Entry 8K9R (electron microscopy, 2.68 A resolution); this record covers chains A and B.

# Chain A
Molecule: GPI inositol-deacylase, MCherry protein
Source organism: Chaetomium thermophilum (strain DSM 1495 / CBS 144.50 / IMI 039719)
Notes: EC 3.1.-.-
Reference sequence: chimeric construct of G0S652, A0A366VY15: residues 2-1184 from G0S652 (G0S652_CHATD) positions 2-1184 (same numbers); residues 1199-1433 from A0A366VY15 positions 2-236 (UniProt number = residue number - 1197)
Sequence (1447 residues; numbered -1 to 1445; the number before each row is that of its first residue; numbers below 1 keep their minus sign (Met-1 is residue -1)):
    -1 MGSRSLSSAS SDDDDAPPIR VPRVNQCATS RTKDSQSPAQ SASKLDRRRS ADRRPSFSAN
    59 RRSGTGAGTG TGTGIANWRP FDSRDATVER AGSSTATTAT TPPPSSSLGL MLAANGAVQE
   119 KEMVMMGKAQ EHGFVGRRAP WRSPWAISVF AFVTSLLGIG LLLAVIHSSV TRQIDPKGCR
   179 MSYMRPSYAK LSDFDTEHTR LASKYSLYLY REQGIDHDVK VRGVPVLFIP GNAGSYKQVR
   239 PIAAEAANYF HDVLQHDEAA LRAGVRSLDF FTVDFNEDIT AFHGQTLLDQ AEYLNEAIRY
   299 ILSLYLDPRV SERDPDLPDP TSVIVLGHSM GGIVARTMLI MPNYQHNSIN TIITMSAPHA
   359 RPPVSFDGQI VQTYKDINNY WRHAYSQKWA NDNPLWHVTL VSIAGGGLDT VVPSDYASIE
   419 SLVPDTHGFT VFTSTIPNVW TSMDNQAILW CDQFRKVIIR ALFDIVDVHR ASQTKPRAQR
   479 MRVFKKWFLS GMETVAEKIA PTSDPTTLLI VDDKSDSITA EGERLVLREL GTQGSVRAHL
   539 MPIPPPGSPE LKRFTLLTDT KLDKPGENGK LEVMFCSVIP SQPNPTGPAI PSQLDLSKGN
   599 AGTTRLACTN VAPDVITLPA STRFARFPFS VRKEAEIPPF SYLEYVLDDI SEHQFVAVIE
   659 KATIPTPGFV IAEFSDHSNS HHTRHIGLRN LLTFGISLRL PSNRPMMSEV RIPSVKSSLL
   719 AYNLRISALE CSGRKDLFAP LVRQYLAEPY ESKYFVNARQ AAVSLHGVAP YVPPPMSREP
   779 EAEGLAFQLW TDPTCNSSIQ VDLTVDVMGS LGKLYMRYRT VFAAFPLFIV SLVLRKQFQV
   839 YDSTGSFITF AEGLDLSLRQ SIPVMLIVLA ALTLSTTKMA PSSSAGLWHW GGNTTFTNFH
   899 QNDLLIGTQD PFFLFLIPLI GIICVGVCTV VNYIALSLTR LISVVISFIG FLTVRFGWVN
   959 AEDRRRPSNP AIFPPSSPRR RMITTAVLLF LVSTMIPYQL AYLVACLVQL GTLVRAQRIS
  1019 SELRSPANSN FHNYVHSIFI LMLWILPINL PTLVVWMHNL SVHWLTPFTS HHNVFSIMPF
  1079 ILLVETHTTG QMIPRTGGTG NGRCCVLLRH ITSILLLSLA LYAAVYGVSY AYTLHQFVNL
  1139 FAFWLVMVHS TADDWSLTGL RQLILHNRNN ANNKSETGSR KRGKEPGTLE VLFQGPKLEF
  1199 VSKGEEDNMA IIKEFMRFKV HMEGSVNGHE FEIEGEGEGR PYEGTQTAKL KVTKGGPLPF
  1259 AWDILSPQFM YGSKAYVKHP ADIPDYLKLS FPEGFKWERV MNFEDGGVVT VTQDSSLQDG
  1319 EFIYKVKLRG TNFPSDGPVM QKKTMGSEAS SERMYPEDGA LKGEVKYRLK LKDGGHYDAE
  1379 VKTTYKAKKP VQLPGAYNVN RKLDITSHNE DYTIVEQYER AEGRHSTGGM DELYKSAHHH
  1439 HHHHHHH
Disordered / not traced: -1 to 137, 874-894, 956-982, 1095-1101, 1151-1445
Differences from the reference sequence: initiating methionine (-1); expression tag (0-1, 1434-1445); engineered mutation Asn443 (His in G0S652), Ser1345 (Trp148 in A0A366VY15), Val1363 (Ile166 in A0A366VY15), Tyr1365 (Gln168 in A0A366VY15), Arg1399 (Ile202 in A0A366VY15); linker (1185-1198)
Cystine bridges: Cys177-Cys449, Cys574-Cys606, Cys729-Cys793
Residues lining bound ligands: 05E / 80Y / L9H / alpha-D-mannopyranose / 2-amino-2-deoxy-alpha-D-glucopyranose: Leu160, Val163, Ile164, Lys175, Met179, Ser180, Met182, Gly229, Asn230, Ala231, Gly232, Ser233, Lys235, Gln236, Arg238, Pro239, Glu275, Phe280, His326, Ser327, Phe364, Thr408, Val409, Asp442, Asn443, Gln444, Ala445, Trp448, Leu812, Tyr813, Tyr816, Arg817, Phe820, Leu914, Leu917, Ile918, Ile921, Leu1041, Trp1042, Leu1044, Pro1045, Leu1048, Pro1049
What the authors report for this chain:
  - binding site for the ligand L9H: Asn230, Ala231, Gly232, Gln236, His326, Ser327, Val409, Asn443, Gln444
  - binding site for the ligand 05E: Ser233, Arg238
  - binding site for alpha-D-mannopyranose: Lys175, Asp442, Gln444
  - binding site for the ligand 80Y: Ser180
  - catalytic residues: Asn230, Met328
  - binding site for palmitic acid: Asn230, Ala279, Phe280, Met328, Pro361, Val362, Phe364, Val409, Arg817, Thr818, Ala821
  - binding site for 2-amino-2-deoxy-alpha-D-glucopyranose: Ala231, Ser233, Gln236, Gln444
  - mutagenesis - S327A: abolished catalytic activity on co-expressed TGP3
  - mutagenesis - S327A/H443N: abolished catalytic activity
  - mutagenesis - C177S, N230A, N230F, N230W, A279F, A279L, S327C, P361F, D407A, D407N, V409F, V409W, R817W, I918Y, I921F: decreased catalytic activity
  - mutagenesis - N230D: unchanged catalytic activity
  - mutagenesis - V163F: decreased stability
  - mutagenesis - K235A, R238A: increased catalytic activity
  - mutagenesis - C177S: decreased expression

# Chain B
Molecule: Green fluorescent protein, Complement decay-accelerating factor
Source organism: synthetic construct
Reference sequence: P08174 (DAF_HUMAN); residues -4 to 4 here correspond to UniProt positions 345-353 (UniProt number = residue number + 349)
Sequence (272 residues; row label = number of the first residue in the row; numbers below 1 keep their minus sign (Gly-267 is residue -267)):
  -267 GGSGGSASVI KPEMKIKLRM EGAVNGHKFV IEGEGIGKPY EGTQTLDLTV EEGAPLPFSY
  -207 DILTPAFQYG NRAFTKYPED IPDYFKQAFP EGYSWERSMT YEDQGICIAT SDITMEGDCF
  -147 FYEIRFDGTN FPPNGPVMQK KTLKWEPSTE KMYVEDGVLK GDVEMALLLE GGGHYRCDFK
   -87 TTYKAKKDVR LPDAHEVDHR IEILSHDKDY NKVRLYEHAE ARYSGGGSGG GSAWSHPQFE
   -27 KGGGSGGGSG GSAWSHPQFE KGSPNKGSGT TS
Disordered / not traced: -267 to 0
Glycans and other covalent adducts: compound 80Y linked to Ser4

# How chain A and chain B interact
Contacting residue pairs (12; chain A residue first):
  Met179(A) - Ser4(B)
  Ser180(A) - Ser4(B)
  Tyr181(A) - Gly1(B)
  Tyr181(A) - Thr3(B)
  Tyr181(A) - Ser4(B)
  Met182(A) - Gly1(B)
  Met182(A) - Thr2(B)  hydrogen bond (backbone-backbone)
  Met182(A) - Thr3(B)  hydrogen bond (backbone-backbone)
  Arg183(A) - Thr2(B)
  Pro184(A) - Thr3(B)
  Arg238(A) - Thr3(B)
  Arg238(A) - Ser4(B)  hydrogen bond (side chain-backbone)

# In short
Chain A and chain B form an interface of 7 and 4 residues respectively; the contacts include 3 hydrogen bonds.
Among the polar pairs are Arg238(A)-Ser4(B), Met182(A)-Thr2(B) and Met182(A)-Thr3(B). From the paper:
catalytic residues Asn230(A) and Met328(A); C177S, N230A and N230F of chain A, among others, reduce catalytic
activity; 21 substitutions were tested in all.
Chain A is GPI inositol-deacylase, MCherry protein (Chaetomium thermophilum (strain DSM 1495 / CBS 144.50 /
IMI 039719)) and chain B is Green fluorescent protein, Complement decay-accelerating factor (synthetic
construct); the structure, Cryo EM structure of the products-bound PGAP1(Bst1)-H443N from Chaetomium
thermophilum, was determined by electron microscopy, deposited together with 8K9Q and 8K9T.
